PDB entry 5O5D | X-ray diffraction, 1.72 A resolution | chain A

== Chain A ==
Name: Glucanase
Source organism: Hypocrea atroviridis (strain ATCC 20476 / IMI 206040)
Notes: EC 3.2.1.-
UniProt: G9NTY1 (G9NTY1_HYPAI); residues 2-430 here correspond to UniProt positions 19-447 (UniProt number = residue number + 17)
Chain sequence (430 residues; each row starts with the number of its first residue):
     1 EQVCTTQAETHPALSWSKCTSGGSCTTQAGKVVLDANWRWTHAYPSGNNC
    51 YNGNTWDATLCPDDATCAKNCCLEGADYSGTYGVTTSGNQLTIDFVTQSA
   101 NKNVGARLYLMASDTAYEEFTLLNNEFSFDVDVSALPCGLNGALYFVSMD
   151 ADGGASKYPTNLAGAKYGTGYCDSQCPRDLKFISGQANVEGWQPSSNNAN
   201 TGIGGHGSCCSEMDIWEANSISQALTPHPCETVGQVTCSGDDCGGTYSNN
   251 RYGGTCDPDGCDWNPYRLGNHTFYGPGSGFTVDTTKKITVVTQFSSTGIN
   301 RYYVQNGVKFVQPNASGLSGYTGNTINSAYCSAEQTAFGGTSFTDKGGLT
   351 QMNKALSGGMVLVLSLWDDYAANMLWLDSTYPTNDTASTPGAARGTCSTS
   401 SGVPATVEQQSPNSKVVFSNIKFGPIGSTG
Sequence notes: expression tag (1)
Modified residues: Glu1 (pyroglutamic acid; PCA)
Disulfide bonds: Cys4-Cys72, Cys19-Cys25, Cys50-Cys71, Cys61-Cys67, Cys138-Cys397, Cys172-Cys210, Cys176-Cys209, Cys230-Cys256, Cys238-Cys243, Cys261-Cys331
Covalently attached groups: N-acetylglucosamine (NAG) linked to Asn270
Metal / ion sites: Ni2+ site 1: His206 (together with bis-tris buffer); Ni2+ site 2: His271 (together with chloride ion)
Reported in the primary citation:
  - post-translational modification sites: Asn270
  - catalytic residues: Glu212, Asp214
  - binding site for bis-tris buffer: Glu212, Asp214
  - contacts within the chain: Asp241-Asn249 (hydrogen bond)
  - conformationally variable residues (loop rearrangement): Tyr247

== Overview ==
N-acetylglucosamine is covalently linked to Asn270. The paper reports catalytic residues Glu212 and Asp214; a
binding site for bis-tris buffer at Glu212 and Asp214.
Chain A is Glucanase (Hypocrea atroviridis (strain ATCC 20476 / IMI 206040)); the structure, Cellobiohydrolase
Cel7A from T. atroviride, was determined by X-ray diffraction (same publication as 5O59).
